PDB entry 2J1K | X-ray diffraction, 2.30 A resolution | chains C and T of the 6 polymer chains in the assembly

# Chain C
Name: Fiber protein
Organism: Canine adenovirus 2
Notes: fragment: fibre head domain, residues 358-542
UniProtKB: Q65914 (FIBP_ADECT); residues 358-542 here = UniProt positions 358-542
Chain sequence (197 residues; row label = number of the first residue in the row):
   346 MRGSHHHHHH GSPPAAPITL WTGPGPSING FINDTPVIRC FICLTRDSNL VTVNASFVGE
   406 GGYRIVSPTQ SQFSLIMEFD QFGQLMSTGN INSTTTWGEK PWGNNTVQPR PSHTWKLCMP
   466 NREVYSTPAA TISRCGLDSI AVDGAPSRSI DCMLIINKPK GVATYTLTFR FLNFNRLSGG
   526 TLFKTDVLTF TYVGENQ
Not modelled in the structure: 346-360
What the authors report for this chain:
  - mutagenesis - G370D, R515A: unchanged binding to Coxsackievirus and adenovirus receptor (chain T)

# Chain T
Name: Coxsackievirus and adenovirus receptor
Organism: Homo sapiens
Notes: fragment: d1 domain, residues 15-140
UniProtKB: P78310 (CXAR_HUMAN); numbering as in UniProt (aligned over 15-140)
Chain sequence (128 residues; each row starts with the number of its first residue):
    13 MADFARSLSI TTPEEMIEKA KGETAYLPCK FTLSPEDQGP LDIEWLISPA DNQKVDQVII
    73 LYSGDKIYDD YYPDLKGRVH FTSNDLKSGD ASINVTNLQL SDIGTYQCKV KKAPGVANKK
   133 IHLVVLVK
Not modelled in the structure: 13-18, 138-140
Swiss-Prot annotation at these positions:
  - glycosylation: Asn106 (N-linked (GlcNAc...) asparagine)
  - mutagenesis: Val70 to Ile72 (Abolishes binding to adenovirus type 5)
Disulfides: Cys41-Cys120

# Chain C / chain T interface
Pairs across the interface (32; chain C residue first):
  Gly370(C) with Lys121(T); Lys123(T), hydrogen bond (backbone-side chain)
  Pro371(C) with Lys123(T)
  Ser372(C) with Asp54(T), hydrogen bond; Lys123(T), hydrogen bond
  Ile373(C) with Val70(T), hydrophobic
  Phe376(C) with Tyr80(T)
  Asp379(C) with Tyr80(T)
  Pro381(C) with Leu73(T), hydrophobic; Tyr80(T); Tyr83(T), hydrogen bond (backbone-side chain)
  Arg384(C) with Glu56(T), salt bridge; Leu58(T); Val70(T)
  Glu405(C) with Val70(T)
  Gly406(C) with Tyr83(T)
  Arg409(C) with Lys66(T); Gln69(T)
  Ser438(C) with Pro52(T)
  Thr439(C) with Pro52(T); Gly76(T)
  Thr440(C) with Pro52(T); Asp54(T)
  Thr441(C) with Asp54(T), hydrogen bond; Lys123(T); Ala125(T)
  Val452(C) with Ala125(T); Pro126(T)
  Gln453(C) with Pro126(T)
  Pro454(C) with Gly51(T); Ala125(T); Pro126(T)
Interface residues without a listed pair, chain C (21 interface residues in all): Pro369, Thr380, Thr451
Interface residues without a listed pair, chain T (19 interface residues in all): Gln50, Leu53, Ser75

# In short
Chain C and chain T form an interface of 21 and 19 residues respectively; the contacts include 5 hydrogen
bonds and 1 salt bridge. Among the polar pairs are Arg384(C)-Glu56(T), Gly370(C)-Lys123(T) and
Ser372(C)-Asp54(T). The paper reports that G370D and R515A of chain C leave binding to Coxsackievirus and
adenovirus receptor (chain T) unchanged.
Here chain C is Fiber protein (Canine adenovirus 2) and chain T is Coxsackievirus and adenovirus receptor
(Homo sapiens). Entry 2J1K (CAV-2 fibre head in complex with CAR D1) was determined by X-ray diffraction
together with 2J2J and 2J12 from the same study.
